6VVS - chains D and E of the 11 polymer chains in the assembly; structure by X-ray diffraction, 3.11 A resolution.

# Chain D
Name: DNA-directed RNA polymerase subunit beta'
From: Mycolicibacterium smegmatis (strain ATCC 700084 / mc(2)155)
Notes: EC 2.7.7.6
Reference sequence: A0QS66 (RPOC_MYCS2); numbering as in UniProt (aligned over 1-1317)
Chain sequence (1317 residues; numbered 1 to 1317; the number before each row is that of its first residue):
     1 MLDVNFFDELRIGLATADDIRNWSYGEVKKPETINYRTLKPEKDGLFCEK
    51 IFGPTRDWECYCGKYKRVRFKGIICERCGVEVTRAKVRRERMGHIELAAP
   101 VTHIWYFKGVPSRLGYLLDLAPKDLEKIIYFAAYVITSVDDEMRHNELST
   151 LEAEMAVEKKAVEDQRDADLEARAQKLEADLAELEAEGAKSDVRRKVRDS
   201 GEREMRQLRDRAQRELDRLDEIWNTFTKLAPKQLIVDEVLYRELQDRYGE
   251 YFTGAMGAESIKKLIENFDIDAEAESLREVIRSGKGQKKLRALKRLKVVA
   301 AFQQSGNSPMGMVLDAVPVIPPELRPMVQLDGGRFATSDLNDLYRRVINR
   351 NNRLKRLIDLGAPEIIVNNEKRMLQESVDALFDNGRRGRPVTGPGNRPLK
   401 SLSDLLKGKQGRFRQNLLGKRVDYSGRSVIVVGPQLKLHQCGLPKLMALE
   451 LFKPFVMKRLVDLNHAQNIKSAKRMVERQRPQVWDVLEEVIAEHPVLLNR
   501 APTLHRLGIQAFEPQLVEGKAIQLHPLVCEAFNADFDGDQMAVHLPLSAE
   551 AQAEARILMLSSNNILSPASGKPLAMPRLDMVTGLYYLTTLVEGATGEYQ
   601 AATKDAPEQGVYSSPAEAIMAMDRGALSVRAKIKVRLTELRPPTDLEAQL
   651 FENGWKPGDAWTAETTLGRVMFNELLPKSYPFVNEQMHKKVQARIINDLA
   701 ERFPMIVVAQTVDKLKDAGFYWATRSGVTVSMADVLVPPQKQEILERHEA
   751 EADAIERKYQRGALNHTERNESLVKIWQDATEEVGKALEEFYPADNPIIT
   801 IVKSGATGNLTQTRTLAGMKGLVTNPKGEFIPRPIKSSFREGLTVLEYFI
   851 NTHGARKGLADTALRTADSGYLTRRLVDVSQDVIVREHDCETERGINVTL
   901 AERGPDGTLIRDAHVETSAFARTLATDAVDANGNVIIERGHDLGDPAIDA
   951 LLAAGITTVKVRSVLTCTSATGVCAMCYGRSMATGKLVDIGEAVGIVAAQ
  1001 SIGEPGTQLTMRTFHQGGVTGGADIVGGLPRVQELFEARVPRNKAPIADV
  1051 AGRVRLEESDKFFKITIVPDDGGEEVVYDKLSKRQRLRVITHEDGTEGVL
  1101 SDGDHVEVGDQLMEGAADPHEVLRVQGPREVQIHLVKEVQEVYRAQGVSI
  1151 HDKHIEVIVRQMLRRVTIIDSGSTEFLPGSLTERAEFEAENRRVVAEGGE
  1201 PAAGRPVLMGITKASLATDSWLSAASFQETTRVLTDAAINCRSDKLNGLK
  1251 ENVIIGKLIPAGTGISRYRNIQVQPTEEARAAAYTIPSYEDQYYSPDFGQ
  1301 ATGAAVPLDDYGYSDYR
Disordered / not traced: 1-3, 907-909, 1012-1026, 1091-1097, 1172-1174, 1196-1201, 1284-1317
Ion coordination: Zn2+ site 1: Cys60, Cys62, Cys75, Cys78; Zn2+ site 2: Cys890, Cys967, Cys974, Cys977
Curated features (UniProtKB/Swiss-Prot):
  - binding site (Zn(2+)): Cys60, Cys62, Cys75, Cys78, Cys890, Cys967, Cys974, Cys977
  - binding site (Mg(2+)): Asp535, Asp537, Asp539

# Chain E
Name: DNA-directed RNA polymerase subunit omega
From: Mycolicibacterium smegmatis (strain ATCC 700084 / mc(2)155)
Notes: EC 2.7.7.6
Reference sequence: A0QWT1 (RPOZ_MYCS2); residues 1-107 here = UniProt positions 1-107
Chain sequence (107 residues; numbered 1 to 107; the number before each row is that of its first residue):
     1 MSTPHADAQLNAADDLGIDSSAASAYDTPLGITNPPIDELLSRASSKYAL
    51 VIYAAKRARQINDYYNQLGDGILEYVGPLVEPGLQEKPLSIALREIHGDL
   101 LEHTEGE
Disordered / not traced: 1-23, 67-73, 107

# Interface between chain D and chain E
Pairs across the interface (76; chain D residue first):
  His439(D) - Leu30(E)  hydrogen bond (side chain-backbone)
  Ala492(D) - Lys87(E)
  Glu493(D) - Gly31(E)
  Glu493(D) - Ile32(E)
  Glu493(D) - Ser90(E)  hydrogen bond
  His494(D) - Lys87(E)
  Glu513(D) - Gly31(E)
  Glu513(D) - Ile32(E)  hydrogen bond (side chain-backbone)
  Ala549(D) - Ala55(E)
  Ala549(D) - Arg59(E)
  Glu550(D) - Ala55(E)
  Glu550(D) - Arg59(E)  salt bridge
  Ala553(D) - Val51(E)  hydrophobic
  Glu554(D) - Val51(E)
  Arg556(D) - Ile32(E)  hydrogen bond (side chain-backbone)
  Arg556(D) - Asn34(E)
  Arg556(D) - Leu89(E)
  Arg556(D) - Ser90(E)
  Arg556(D) - Leu93(E)
  Ile557(D) - Lys47(E)
  Ile557(D) - Leu50(E)
  Ile557(D) - Val51(E)  hydrophobic
  Leu558(D) - Lys47(E)
  Leu558(D) - Val51(E)  hydrophobic
  Leu560(D) - Ile32(E)  hydrophobic
  Asn563(D) - Ile37(E)
  Pro704(D) - Asp38(E)
  Met705(D) - Ile37(E)  hydrophobic
  Met705(D) - Asp38(E)  hydrogen bond (backbone-side chain)
  Ile706(D) - Thr33(E)
  Ile706(D) - Pro36(E)  hydrophobic
  Ile706(D) - Ile37(E)  hydrophobic
  Ile706(D) - Asp38(E)
  Val707(D) - Tyr26(E)  hydrophobic
  Gln710(D) - Tyr26(E)  hydrogen bond (side chain-backbone)
  Gln710(D) - Asp27(E)
  Lys714(D) - Asp27(E)  salt bridge
  Thr984(D) - Lys47(E)
  Asp989(D) - Ser46(E)
  Asp989(D) - Lys47(E)
  Gly991(D) - Tyr48(E)
  Glu992(D) - Lys47(E)  salt bridge
  Glu992(D) - Tyr48(E)  hydrogen bond
  Gly1262(D) - Tyr48(E)
  Thr1263(D) - Tyr48(E)
  Thr1263(D) - Val51(E)
  Arg1267(D) - Glu105(E)
  Arg1267(D) - Gly106(E)  hydrogen bond (backbone-backbone)
  Tyr1268(D) - Ser45(E)
  Tyr1268(D) - Ser46(E)  hydrogen bond
  Tyr1268(D) - Tyr48(E)  hydrophobic
  Tyr1268(D) - Ala49(E)
  Tyr1268(D) - Ile52(E)
  Arg1269(D) - Lys56(E)  hydrogen bond (backbone-side chain)
  Ile1271(D) - Ala49(E)  hydrophobic
  Ile1271(D) - Lys56(E)  hydrogen bond (backbone-side chain)
  Ile1271(D) - His103(E)
  Ile1271(D) - Thr104(E)
  Ile1271(D) - Glu105(E)
  Gln1272(D) - His103(E)
  Gln1272(D) - Thr104(E)  hydrogen bond (backbone-backbone)
  Val1273(D) - Tyr53(E)  hydrophobic
  Val1273(D) - Gln60(E)  hydrogen bond (backbone-side chain)
  Val1273(D) - Leu101(E)  hydrophobic
  Val1273(D) - His103(E)
  Gln1274(D) - Leu101(E)
  Gln1274(D) - Glu102(E)
  Pro1275(D) - Val76(E)  hydrophobic
  Pro1275(D) - Leu79(E)  hydrophobic
  Pro1275(D) - Leu101(E)  hydrophobic
  Pro1275(D) - Glu102(E)
  Thr1276(D) - Leu100(E)  hydrogen bond (side chain-backbone)
  Thr1276(D) - Leu101(E)
  Thr1276(D) - Glu102(E)
  Ala1279(D) - Leu79(E)  hydrophobic
  Ala1279(D) - Leu100(E)
Other interface residues (no listed pair), chain D (40 interface residues in all): Val490, Gln552, Asn1270, Ala1283
Other interface residues (no listed pair), chain E (40 interface residues in all): Thr28, Pro29, Arg57, Glu86

# Overview
Chain D and chain E each contribute 40 residues to their interface; the contacts include 14 hydrogen bonds and
3 salt bridges. Polar pairs include Glu550(D)-Arg59(E), Lys714(D)-Asp27(E) and Glu992(D)-Lys47(E). From
UniProt: 8 Zn2+-binding residues and 3 Mg2+-binding residues on chain D.
Chain D is DNA-directed RNA polymerase subunit beta' and chain E is DNA-directed RNA polymerase subunit omega,
both from Mycolicibacterium smegmatis (strain ATCC 700084 / mc(2)155); the structure, Crystal structure of a
Mycobacterium smegmatis RNA polymerase transcription initiation complex with antibiotic Sorangicin, was
determined by X-ray diffraction together with 6VVT, 6VVV, 6VVX, 6VVY, 6VVZ and 6VW0 from the same study.
